PDB entry 7JGS | electron microscopy, 3.20 A resolution | chains B and C of the 9 polymer chains in the assembly

[Chain B]
Molecule: Origin recognition complex subunit 2
Organism: Drosophila melanogaster
UniProtKB: Q24168 (ORC2_DROME); residue numbers follow UniProt; this construct covers 1-618
Chain sequence (618 residues; numbered 1 to 618; the number before each row is that of its first residue):
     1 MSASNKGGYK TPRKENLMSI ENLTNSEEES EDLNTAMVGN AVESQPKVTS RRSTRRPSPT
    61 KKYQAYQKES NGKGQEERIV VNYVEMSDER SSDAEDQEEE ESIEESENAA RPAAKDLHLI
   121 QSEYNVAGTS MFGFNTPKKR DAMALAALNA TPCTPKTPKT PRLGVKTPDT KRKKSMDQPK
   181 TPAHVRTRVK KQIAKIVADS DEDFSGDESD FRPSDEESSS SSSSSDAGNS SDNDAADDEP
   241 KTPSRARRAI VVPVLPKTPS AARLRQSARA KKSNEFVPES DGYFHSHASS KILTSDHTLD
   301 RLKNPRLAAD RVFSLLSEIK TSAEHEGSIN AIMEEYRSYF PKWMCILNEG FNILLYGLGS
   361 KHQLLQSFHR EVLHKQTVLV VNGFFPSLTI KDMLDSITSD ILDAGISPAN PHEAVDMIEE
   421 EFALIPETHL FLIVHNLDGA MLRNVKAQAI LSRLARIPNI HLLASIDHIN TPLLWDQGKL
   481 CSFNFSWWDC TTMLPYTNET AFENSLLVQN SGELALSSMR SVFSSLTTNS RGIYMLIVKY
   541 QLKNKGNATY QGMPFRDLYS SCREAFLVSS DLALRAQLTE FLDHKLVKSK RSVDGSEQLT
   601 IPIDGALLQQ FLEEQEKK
Not modelled in the structure: 1-275, 287-322, 506-514, 546-551, 592-596, 617-618
Curated features (UniProtKB/Swiss-Prot):
  - modified residue: T24 (Phosphothreonine), S26 (Phosphoserine), S30 (Phosphoserine), S87 (Phosphoserine), S91 (Phosphoserine), S92 (Phosphoserine), T151 (Phosphothreonine), T154 (Phosphothreonine), T157 (Phosphothreonine), T160 (Phosphothreonine), T167 (Phosphothreonine), T170 (Phosphothreonine), T181 (Phosphothreonine), T258 (Phosphothreonine), S260 (Phosphoserine)

[Chain C]
Molecule: AT22044p1
Organism: Drosophila melanogaster
UniProtKB: Q7K2L1 (Q7K2L1_DROME); residues 1-721 here = UniProt positions 1-721
Chain sequence (721 residues; numbered 1 to 721; the number before each row is that of its first residue):
     1 MDPTISVSKG CFVYKNGATR AGKKAASKRK RPAAESSSLL GKEVVQQPFY EEYRKAWNQI
    61 NDHIADLQHR SYARTLEQLV DFVVGQAERD TPDEVLPTAA LLTGINQPDH LSQFTALTQR
   121 LHAQRAAMVC VLQSRDCATL KAAVETLVFG LVEDNAEVEQ MEDEDEDEDG AERDRKRLRR
   181 SQCTMKQLKS WYTNNFDSEQ KRRQLVVILP DFECFNASVL QDLILILSAH CGSLPFVLVL
   241 GVATAMTAVH GTLPYHVSSK IRLRVFQTQA APTGLNEVLD KVLLSPKYAF HLSGKTFKFL
   301 THIFLYYDFS IHGFIQGFKY CLMEHFFGGN AFALCTDYSK ALGRIKQLTH EDMETIRRLP
   361 SFRPYVEQIN DCKRIIAVLT DDDYLKKKLP QLLRDCLLHF LLFRCSLEFL TELVGDLPRC
   421 PLGKLRRELY VNCLNRAIIS TPEYKECLQM LSFLSKDEFV AKVNRALERT EQFLVEEIAP
   481 LELGEACTAV LRPKLEAIRL AVDEVVKATM ATITTTSPNE TRQATDHLTP VASRQELKDQ
   541 LLQRSKEDKM RHQLNTPTTQ FGRALQKTLQ LIETQIVQDH LRALQDAPPI HELFVFSDIA
   601 TVRRNIIGAP RAALHTALNN PHFYMQCKCC ELQDQSLLVG TLPDLSVVYK LHLECGRMIN
   661 LFDWLQAFRS VVSDSDHEEV AQEQIDPQIQ ARFTRAVAEL QFLGYIKMSK RKTDHATRLT
   721 W
Not modelled in the structure: 21-37, 90-93, 160-176, 200-201, 509-561, 673-686
What the authors report for this chain:
  - mutagenesis - K141A (3-fold): decreased binding to DNA

[Chain B / chain C interface]
Contacting residue pairs - 115 pairs, chain B then chain C:
  F276(B) - R611(C)
  F276(B) - A612(C)  hydrophobic
  F276(B) - H615(C)
  G282(B) - W721(C)
  Y283(B) - W721(C)  hydrogen bond (backbone-backbone)
  S286(B) - W721(C)  hydrogen bond
  E324(B) - K628(C)
  H325(B) - M625(C)
  H325(B) - C630(C)
  H325(B) - T641(C)
  S328(B) - M625(C)
  I332(B) - Y624(C)
  I332(B) - M625(C)  hydrophobic
  K342(B) - E324(C)  salt bridge
  M344(B) - L39(C)  hydrophobic
  M344(B) - L40(C)  hydrophobic
  C345(B) - L40(C)  hydrophobic
  C345(B) - F327(C)  hydrophobic
  I346(B) - M323(C)  hydrophobic
  N348(B) - S38(C)
  N348(B) - L39(C)
  N348(B) - Y50(C)  hydrogen bond
  E349(B) - Y50(C)  hydrogen bond
  E349(B) - Y53(C)  hydrogen bond
  E349(B) - R54(C)  salt bridge
  E349(B) - K319(C)  hydrogen bond (backbone-side chain)
  F351(B) - Q316(C)
  Y356(B) - R604(C)
  Y356(B) - A609(C)
  Y356(B) - P610(C)  hydrophobic
  Y356(B) - A613(C)  hydrophobic
  G357(B) - L614(C)
  L358(B) - L614(C)  hydrophobic
  L358(B) - A617(C)  hydrophobic
  Q366(B) - T4(C)
  H369(B) - Y14(C)
  K375(B) - N16(C)
  Q376(B) - Y14(C)
  Q376(B) - N16(C)
  T377(B) - Y14(C)
  T377(B) - K15(C)
  V378(B) - F12(C)
  V378(B) - V13(C)
  V378(B) - Y14(C)  hydrogen bond (backbone-backbone)
  L379(B) - F12(C)
  L379(B) - V13(C)  hydrophobic
  V380(B) - C11(C)
  V380(B) - F12(C)  hydrogen bond (backbone-backbone)
  V381(B) - G10(C)
  N382(B) - G10(C)  hydrogen bond (backbone-backbone)
  N382(B) - F12(C)
  F384(B) - I5(C)  hydrophobic
  F385(B) - S6(C)
  F385(B) - V7(C)
  F385(B) - S8(C)
  F385(B) - K9(C)
  F385(B) - G10(C)
  M393(B) - C11(C)  hydrophobic
  S396(B) - V13(C)
  D400(B) - V13(C)
  D400(B) - K15(C)  hydrogen bond (backbone-side chain)
  I401(B) - V13(C)  hydrophobic
  I401(B) - A18(C)
  I401(B) - T19(C)
  L402(B) - T19(C)
  L402(B) - R20(C)
  D403(B) - K15(C)  salt bridge
  A404(B) - R20(C)
  H412(B) - R135(C)
  E413(B) - R180(C)  salt bridge
  E421(B) - R20(C)  salt bridge
  I425(B) - T19(C)
  I425(B) - R20(C)
  E427(B) - S38(C)
  H429(B) - L39(C)
  F431(B) - L39(C)  hydrophobic
  N436(B) - F702(C)
  R453(B) - R135(C)
  D467(B) - L614(C)
  D467(B) - F702(C)
  D467(B) - L703(C)
  H468(B) - F702(C)
  H468(B) - L703(C)
  H468(B) - G704(C)
  I469(B) - R611(C)
  I469(B) - L614(C)  hydrophobic
  I469(B) - L703(C)  hydrogen bond (backbone-backbone)
  I469(B) - Y705(C)  hydrophobic
  I469(B) - T720(C)
  Q477(B) - D308(C)
  G478(B) - P108(C)
  C481(B) - H312(C)  hydrogen bond
  N484(B) - Q316(C)  hydrogen bond
  S486(B) - N605(C)
  W487(B) - R604(C)
  W487(B) - N605(C)  hydrogen bond (backbone-backbone)
  W487(B) - I606(C)
  W487(B) - G608(C)
  W487(B) - P610(C)  hydrophobic
  D489(B) - A613(C)
  D489(B) - Y624(C)
  T491(B) - Y624(C)
  M493(B) - P621(C)  hydrophobic
  M493(B) - M625(C)  hydrophobic
  P495(B) - R695(C)
  P495(B) - E699(C)
  Y496(B) - E699(C)
  Y496(B) - F702(C)  hydrophobic
  Y496(B) - L703(C)
  T497(B) - R695(C)
  N498(B) - M1(C)
  N498(B) - I5(C)
  E499(B) - F702(C)
  T500(B) - A698(C)
  F502(B) - I5(C)  hydrophobic
Other interface residues (no listed pair), chain B (77 interface residues in all): E279, I329, L347, H362, D392, T428, R443, H461, I466, N470, W488, L494
Other interface residues (no listed pair), chain C (67 interface residues in all): D2, S310, Y320, L618, C627, P643, L645

[Summary]
Chain B and chain C form an interface of 77 and 67 residues respectively, with 14 hydrogen bonds and 5 salt
bridges. Polar contacts include K342(B)-E324(C), E349(B)-R54(C) and D403(B)-K15(C). From the paper: K141A of
chain C reduces binding to DNA.
Chain B is Origin recognition complex subunit 2 and chain C is AT22044p1, both from Drosophila melanogaster;
the structure, Structure of Drosophila ORC bound to poly(dA/dT) DNA and Cdc6 (conformation 2), was determined
by electron microscopy together with 7JGR, 7JK2, 7JK3, 7JK4, 7JK5 and 7JK6 from the same study.
